Entry 4JW2 (X-ray diffraction, 1.90 A resolution); this record covers chains A and B.

== Chain A ==
Protein: A3 artificial protein
Source organism: synthetic construct
Sequence (108 residues; row label = number of the first residue in the row):
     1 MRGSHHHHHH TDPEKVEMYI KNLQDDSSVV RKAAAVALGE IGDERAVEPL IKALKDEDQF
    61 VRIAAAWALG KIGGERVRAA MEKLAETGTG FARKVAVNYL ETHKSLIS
Disordered / not traced: 1-12, 86-108
What the authors report for this chain:
  - conformationally variable residues (helix shift): G73 to A85

== Chain B ==
Protein: bA3-2: binder of A3 protein
Source organism: synthetic construct
Sequence (201 residues; row label = number of the first residue in the row):
     1 MRGSHHHHHH TDPEKVEMYI KNLQDDSYYV RRAAAYALGK IGDERAVEPL IKALKDEDAW
    61 VRRAAADALG QIGDERAVEP LIKALKDEDG WVRQSAAVAL GQIGDERAVE PLIKALKDED
   121 WFVRIAAAFA LGEIGDERAV EPLIKALKDE DGWVRQSAAD ALGEIGGERV RAAMEKLAET
   181 GTGFARKVAV NYLETHKSLI S
Disordered / not traced: 1-6, 197-201

== How chain A and chain B interact ==
Pairs across the interface - 34 pairs, chain A then chain B:
  K15(A) - Y29(B)
  Y19(A) - R32(B)
  Y19(A) - W60(B)
  D25(A) - K40(B)  salt bridge
  S27(A) - K40(B)
  S27(A) - Q71(B)  hydrogen bond
  V29(A) - Y36(B)
  V29(A) - D67(B)
  V29(A) - Q71(B)
  V30(A) - Y36(B)  hydrophobic
  K32(A) - D67(B)  salt bridge
  K32(A) - Q94(B)  hydrogen bond
  K32(A) - S95(B)  hydrogen bond
  A33(A) - R32(B)
  A33(A) - Y36(B)
  V36(A) - R63(B)
  V36(A) - W91(B)
  E40(A) - W60(B)  hydrogen bond
  E40(A) - R63(B)  salt bridge
  Q59(A) - I125(B)
  Q59(A) - F129(B)
  F60(A) - Q94(B)
  F60(A) - V98(B)  hydrophobic
  F60(A) - A126(B)  hydrophobic
  F60(A) - F129(B)  hydrophobic
  R62(A) - W153(B)
  I63(A) - W121(B)
  I63(A) - F122(B)  hydrophobic
  I63(A) - I125(B)  hydrophobic
  I63(A) - W153(B)  hydrophobic
  A64(A) - W91(B)  hydrophobic
  W67(A) - W91(B)
  W67(A) - W121(B)  hydrophobic
  W67(A) - F122(B)
Other interface residues (no listed pair), chain A (21 interface residues in all): M18, D26, A34, A37, A66
Other interface residues (no listed pair), chain B (19 interface residues in all): S157
The authors on this interface:
  - interface residues, chain A: Y19(A), V29(A), V30(A), V36(A), F60(A), I63(A), W67(A)
  - interface residues, chain B: Y29(B), Y36(B), W60(B), W91(B), V98(B), F122(B), I125(B), F129(B)

== Overview ==
The interface between chain A and chain B involves 21 residues on one side and 19 on the other; the contacts
include 4 hydrogen bonds and 3 salt bridges. Polar pairs include D25(A)-K40(B), K32(A)-D67(B) and
E40(A)-R63(B). From the paper: interface residues Y19(A), V29(A) and Y29(B) among others; conformational
variability at G73(A).
Chain A is A3 artificial protein and chain B is bA3-2: binder of A3 protein, both from synthetic construct;
the structure, Selection of specific protein binders for pre-defined targets from an optimized library of
artificial helicoidal repeat ..., was determined by X-ray diffraction, deposited together with 4JW3.
